2RMX - chains A and B; structure by solution NMR.

== Chain A ==
Molecule: Tyrosine-protein phosphatase non-receptor type 6
From: Homo sapiens
Notes: EC 3.1.3.48; fragment: SH2 domain
Reference sequence: P29350 (PTN6_HUMAN); residues 8-112 here correspond to UniProt positions 110-214 (UniProt number = residue number + 102)
Sequence (118 residues; row label = number of the first residue in the row):
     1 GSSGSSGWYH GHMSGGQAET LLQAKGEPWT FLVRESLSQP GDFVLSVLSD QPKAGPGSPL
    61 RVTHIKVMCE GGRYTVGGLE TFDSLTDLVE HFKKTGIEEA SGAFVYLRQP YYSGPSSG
Differences from the reference sequence: expression tag (1-7, 113-118)

== Chain B ==
Molecule: NKG2-A/NKG2-B type II integral membrane protein
Notes: fragment: tyrosine phosphorylation site
Reference sequence: P26715 (NKG2A_HUMAN); numbering as in UniProt (aligned over 1-15)
Sequence (15 residues; each row starts with the number of its first residue):
     1 MDNQGVIYSD LNLPP
Modified / non-standard residues: Tyr8 (o-phosphotyrosine; PTR)
Curated features (UniProtKB/Swiss-Prot):
  - motif: Val6 to Leu11 (Immunoreceptor tyrosine-based inhibition motif (ITIM))
  - modified residue: Tyr8 (Phosphotyrosine)
  - mutagenesis: Val6 (V6A: Decreases interaction with INPP5D/SHIP-1; when associated A-38), Tyr8 (Y8F: Impairs phosphorylation, interaction with INPP5D/SHIP-1 and NK cell functional inhibition; when associated F-40)

== Interface between chain A and chain B ==
Residue-residue contacts - 24 pairs, chain A then chain B:
  Gly15(A) - Val6(B)
  Gly16(A) - Val6(B)
  Glu19(A) - Val6(B)
  Arg34(A) - Tyr8(B)
  Val44(A) - Tyr8(B)
  His64(A) - Val6(B)
  His64(A) - Ile7(B)
  His64(A) - Tyr8(B)
  His64(A) - Ser9(B)
  Ile65(A) - Tyr8(B)
  Lys66(A) - Tyr8(B)
  Val76(A) - Leu11(B)
  Val76(A) - Leu13(B)
  Gly77(A) - Leu13(B)
  Gly77(A) - Pro14(B)
  Gly78(A) - Leu13(B)
  Ile97(A) - Leu11(B)
  Glu98(A) - Leu11(B)
  Glu98(A) - Asn12(B)
  Glu99(A) - Ser9(B)
  Glu99(A) - Asp10(B)
  Ala100(A) - Asp10(B)
  Ala100(A) - Leu11(B)
  Ala100(A) - Asn12(B)
Interface residues without a listed pair, chain A (16 interface residues in all): Thr63

== In short ==
16 residues of chain A and 9 residues of chain B are in contact. From UniProt: 2 mutagenesis sites on chain B.
Chain A is Tyrosine-protein phosphatase non-receptor type 6 (Homo sapiens) and chain B is NKG2-A/NKG2-B type
II integral membrane protein; the structure, Solution structure of the SHP-1 C-terminal SH2 domain complexed
with a tyrosine-phosphorylated peptide from NKG2A, was determined by solution NMR.
